3UIL - chains A and B of the 4 polymer chains in the assembly; structure by X-ray diffraction, 2.20 A resolution.

Chain A (and B):
Name: Peptidoglycan recognition protein 1
Organism: Camelus dromedarius
Notes: chain B of this document is another copy of the same molecule, construct and numbering; everything in this record applies to it too
Reference sequence: Q9GK12 (PGRP1_CAMDR); residues 1-171 here correspond to UniProt positions 23-193 (UniProt number = residue number + 22)
Chain sequence (171 residues; numbered 1 to 171; the number before each row is that of its first residue):
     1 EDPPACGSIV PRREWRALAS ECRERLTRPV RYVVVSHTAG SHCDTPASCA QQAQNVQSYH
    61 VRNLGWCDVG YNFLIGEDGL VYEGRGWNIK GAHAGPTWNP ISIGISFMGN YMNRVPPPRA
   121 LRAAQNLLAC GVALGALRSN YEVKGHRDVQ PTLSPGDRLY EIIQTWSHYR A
Disulfide bonds: C6-C130, C22-C67, C43-C49

Interface between chain A and chain B:
Residue-residue contacts (35):
  G7(A) - N126(B)  hydrogen bond (backbone-side chain)
  S8(A) - R122(B)  hydrogen bond (side chain-backbone)
  S8(A) - A123(B)
  S8(A) - N126(B)  hydrogen bond
  I9(A) - R122(B)  hydrogen bond (backbone-side chain)
  V10(A) - R122(B)
  P11(A) - R122(B)
  E14(A) - P118(B)
  E14(A) - R122(B)  salt bridge
  D44(A) - P46(B)
  T45(A) - T45(B)
  P46(A) - D44(B)
  P46(A) - D78(B)
  P46(A) - R119(B)
  D78(A) - P46(B)
  D78(A) - L80(B)
  L80(A) - D78(B)
  L80(A) - G79(B)
  L80(A) - R119(B)
  P118(A) - E14(B)
  R119(A) - P46(B)
  R122(A) - P4(B)
  R122(A) - S8(B)
  R122(A) - I9(B)  hydrogen bond (side chain-backbone)
  R122(A) - V10(B)
  R122(A) - P11(B)
  R122(A) - E14(B)  salt bridge
  A123(A) - S8(B)  hydrogen bond (backbone-side chain)
  Q125(A) - P3(B)
  Q125(A) - P4(B)
  N126(A) - A5(B)
  N126(A) - C6(B)
  N126(A) - G7(B)
  N126(A) - S8(B)  hydrogen bond
  S167(A) - P3(B)
Other interface residues (no listed pair), chain A (19 interface residues in all): G79

Overview:
The interface between chain A and chain B involves 19 residues on one side and 21 on the other, with 7
hydrogen bonds and 2 salt bridges. Among the polar pairs are E14(A)-R122(B), G7(A)-N126(B) and S8(A)-R122(B).
Chain A and chain B are both Peptidoglycan recognition protein 1 (Camelus dromedarius); the structure, Crystal
Structure of the complex of PGRP-S with lauric acid at 2.2 A resolution, was determined by X-ray diffraction,
deposited together with 4FNN, 3UMQ, 3USX and 3T2V.
